PDB entry 6GPZ | X-ray diffraction, 1.60 A resolution | chains B and A of the 3 polymer chains in the assembly

# Chain B (and A)
Molecule: Cell cycle protein GpsB
From: Bacillus subtilis subsp. subtilis str. 168
Notes: chain A of this document is another copy of the same molecule, construct and numbering; everything in this record applies to it too
Reference sequence: P0CI74 (GPSB_BACSU); residue numbers follow UniProt; this construct covers 5-64
Chain sequence (63 residues; each row starts with the number of its first residue; note: 4 numbers in that range are skipped by the numbering (no residue carries them; nothing is unmodelled there); numbers below 1 keep their minus sign (Gly-2 is residue -2)):
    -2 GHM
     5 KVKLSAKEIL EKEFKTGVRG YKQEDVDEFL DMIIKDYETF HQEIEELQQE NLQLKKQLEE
Disordered / not traced: 64 (chain A: fully traced)
Sequence notes: expression tag (-2 to 0); engineered mutation Glu32 (Lys in P0CI74)
Metal / ion sites: Zn2+ site 1: Gly-2 (shared with His-1(A), Glu50(A) of chain A); Zn2+ site 2: His-1, Gln52 (together with imidazole) (shared with Glu47(A) of chain A); Zn2+ site 3: Glu15 (shared with His45(A) of chain A); Zn2+ site 4: Glu28 (shared with Glu17(A), Glu28(A) of chain A); Zn2+ site 5: Glu32 (shared with Glu28(A), Glu32(A) of chain A); Zn2+ site 6: His45, Glu49, Glu63; Zn2+ site 7: Glu47, Glu50 (shared with Gly-2(A) of chain A)
What the authors report for this chain:
  - mutagenesis - D31A: unchanged stability
  - mutagenesis - Y25F, D31A: decreased binding to BsYrrS1-18
  - mutagenesis - Y25F, D31A: decreased binding to BsYpbE1-21

# Chain B / chain A interface
Pairs across the interface - 96 pairs, chain B then chain A:
  Gly-2(B) - Glu50(A)  hydrogen bond (backbone-side chain)
  His-1(B) - Glu47(A)  salt bridge
  Met0(B) - Thr43(A)
  Met0(B) - Gln46(A)
  Met0(B) - Glu47(A)  hydrogen bond (backbone-side chain)
  Met0(B) - Glu50(A)
  Lys5(B) - Thr43(A)
  Val6(B) - Asp40(A)
  Val6(B) - Thr43(A)
  Val6(B) - Phe44(A)  hydrophobic
  Lys7(B) - Asp40(A)  hydrogen bond (backbone-side chain)
  Leu8(B) - Phe33(A)  hydrophobic
  Leu8(B) - Met36(A)  hydrophobic
  Leu8(B) - Ile37(A)  hydrophobic
  Leu8(B) - Asp40(A)  hydrogen bond (backbone-side chain)
  Ile13(B) - Phe33(A)  hydrophobic
  Lys16(B) - Phe33(A)
  Phe18(B) - Tyr25(A)  hydrophobic
  Phe18(B) - Asp29(A)
  Phe18(B) - Val30(A)  hydrophobic
  Phe18(B) - Phe33(A)  hydrophobic
  Lys19(B) - Tyr25(A)
  Lys19(B) - Lys26(A)  hydrogen bond (backbone-backbone)
  Lys19(B) - Asp29(A)  salt bridge
  Thr20(B) - Arg23(A)
  Thr20(B) - Gly24(A)
  Thr20(B) - Lys26(A)
  Gly21(B) - Arg23(A)
  Gly21(B) - Gly24(A)  hydrogen bond (backbone-backbone)
  Gly21(B) - Lys26(A)
  Val22(B) - Val22(A)
  Arg23(B) - Thr20(A)  hydrogen bond
  Arg23(B) - Gly21(A)  hydrogen bond (side chain-backbone)
  Arg23(B) - Val22(A)  hydrogen bond (backbone-backbone)
  Arg23(B) - Gln27(A)
  Gly24(B) - Thr20(A)
  Gly24(B) - Gly21(A)  hydrogen bond (backbone-backbone)
  Gly24(B) - Gly24(A)
  Gly24(B) - Tyr25(A)
  Tyr25(B) - Phe18(A)  hydrophobic
  Tyr25(B) - Lys19(A)
  Tyr25(B) - Gly24(A)
  Tyr25(B) - Tyr25(A)  hydrogen bond (backbone-backbone)
  Tyr25(B) - Gln27(A)
  Tyr25(B) - Val30(A)  hydrophobic
  Tyr25(B) - Asp31(A)  hydrogen bond
  Lys26(B) - Lys19(A)  hydrogen bond (backbone-backbone)
  Gln27(B) - Gly24(A)
  Gln27(B) - Tyr25(A)
  Asp29(B) - Phe18(A)
  Asp29(B) - Lys19(A)  hydrogen bond (side chain-backbone)
  Val30(B) - Phe18(A)  hydrophobic
  Val30(B) - Tyr25(A)  hydrophobic
  Asp31(B) - Tyr25(A)  hydrogen bond
  Phe33(B) - Leu8(A)  hydrophobic
  Phe33(B) - Ile13(A)  hydrophobic
  Phe33(B) - Lys16(A)
  Leu34(B) - Ile37(A)  hydrophobic
  Met36(B) - Lys7(A)
  Ile37(B) - Leu8(A)  hydrophobic
  Ile37(B) - Ile37(A)  hydrophobic
  Ile37(B) - Tyr41(A)
  Asp40(B) - Val6(A)
  Asp40(B) - Lys7(A)  hydrogen bond (side chain-backbone)
  Asp40(B) - Leu8(A)  hydrogen bond (side chain-backbone)
  Asp40(B) - Tyr41(A)  hydrogen bond
  Tyr41(B) - Ile37(A)
  Tyr41(B) - Asp40(A)  hydrogen bond
  Tyr41(B) - Phe44(A)  hydrophobic
  Phe44(B) - Val6(A)  hydrophobic
  Phe44(B) - Tyr41(A)  hydrophobic
  Phe44(B) - Phe44(A)  hydrophobic
  Phe44(B) - Ile48(A)  hydrophobic
  Glu47(B) - Gly-2(A)  hydrogen bond (side chain-backbone)
  Glu47(B) - His-1(A)
  Glu47(B) - Met0(A)
  Ile48(B) - Phe44(A)  hydrophobic
  Ile48(B) - Glu47(A)
  Ile48(B) - Ile48(A)  hydrophobic
  Glu50(B) - Gly-2(A)  hydrogen bond (side chain-backbone)
  Leu51(B) - Leu51(A)  hydrophobic
  Leu51(B) - Gln52(A)
  Leu51(B) - Asn55(A)  hydrogen bond (backbone-side chain)
  Gln52(B) - Glu47(A)
  Gln52(B) - Leu51(A)
  Glu54(B) - Asn55(A)
  Asn55(B) - Glu54(A)
  Asn55(B) - Asn55(A)  hydrogen bond
  Asn55(B) - Leu58(A)
  Leu58(B) - Asn55(A)
  Leu58(B) - Leu58(A)  hydrophobic
  Leu58(B) - Lys59(A)
  Leu58(B) - Leu62(A)  hydrophobic
  Gln61(B) - Leu62(A)
  Leu62(B) - Leu58(A)  hydrophobic
  Leu62(B) - Gln61(A)
Also at the interface, not in a pair above, chain B (43 interface residues in all): Glu12, Lys39, Thr43, Lys59
Also at the interface, not in a pair above, chain A (43 interface residues in all): Lys5, Glu12, Leu34

# In short
Chain B and chain A each contribute 43 residues to their interface; the contacts include 23 hydrogen bonds and
2 salt bridges. Polar contacts include His-1(B)-Glu47(A), Lys19(B)-Asp29(A) and Gly-2(B)-Glu50(A). The paper
reports that Y25F and D31A of chain B reduce binding to BsYrrS1-18; Y25F and D31A of chain B reduce binding to
BsYpbE1-21.
Both chains are Cell cycle protein GpsB (Bacillus subtilis subsp. subtilis str. 168). Entry 6GPZ (Cell
division regulator GpsB in complex with peptide fragment of L. monocytogenes Penicillin Binding Protein PBPA1)
was determined by X-ray diffraction (same publication as 6GP7, 6GQA and 6GQN).
